2GVN - chains B and F of the 4 polymer chains in the assembly; structure by X-ray diffraction, 1.90 A resolution.

Chain B (and F):
Molecule: L-asparaginase
Source organism: Pectobacterium atrosepticum
Notes: EC 3.5.1.1; chain F of this document is another copy of the same molecule, construct and numbering; everything in this record applies to it too
Amino-acid sequence (327 residues; each row starts with the number of its first residue):
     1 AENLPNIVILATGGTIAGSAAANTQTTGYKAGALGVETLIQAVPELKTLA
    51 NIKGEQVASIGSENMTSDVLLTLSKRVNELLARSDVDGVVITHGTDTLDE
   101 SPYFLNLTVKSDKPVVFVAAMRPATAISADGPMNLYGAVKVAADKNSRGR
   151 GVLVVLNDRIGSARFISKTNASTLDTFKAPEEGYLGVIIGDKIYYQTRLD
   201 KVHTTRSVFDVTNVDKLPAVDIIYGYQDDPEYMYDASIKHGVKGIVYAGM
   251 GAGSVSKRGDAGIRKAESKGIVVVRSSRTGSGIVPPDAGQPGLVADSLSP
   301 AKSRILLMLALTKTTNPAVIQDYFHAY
Not modelled in the structure: 1-2
Residues lining bound ligands: aspartic acid (ASP): Gly14, Thr15, Gly61, Ser62, Glu63, Gly94, Thr95, Asp96, Ala120, Met121, Lys168

Interface between chain B and chain F:
Contacting residue pairs (122; chain B residue first):
  Thr27(B) - Pro285(F)
  Gly28(B) - Pro286(F)
  Gly28(B) - Asp287(F)
  Glu63(B) - Met250(F)
  Glu63(B) - Ser254(F)
  Glu63(B) - Val255(F)
  Glu63(B) - Ser256(F)
  Asn64(B) - Ser256(F)
  Asn64(B) - Lys257(F)  hydrogen bond (side chain-backbone)
  Met65(B) - Gln227(F)
  Thr66(B) - Asp228(F)
  Ser67(B) - Asp228(F)  hydrogen bond (backbone-side chain)
  Leu70(B) - Gln227(F)
  Asp96(B) - Met250(F)
  Asp96(B) - Gly251(F)
  Asp96(B) - Ser254(F)  hydrogen bond
  Asp96(B) - Arg278(F)  hydrogen bond (backbone-side chain)
  Thr97(B) - Gln227(F)  hydrogen bond
  Thr97(B) - Met250(F)
  Thr97(B) - Arg278(F)
  Asp99(B) - Arg278(F)  salt bridge
  Glu100(B) - Tyr226(F)
  Glu100(B) - Gln227(F)
  Glu100(B) - Arg278(F)  salt bridge
  Ser101(B) - Gln227(F)  hydrogen bond
  Lys168(B) - Gly251(F)
  Lys168(B) - Thr279(F)
  Thr169(B) - Thr279(F)
  Thr169(B) - Gly280(F)
  Thr169(B) - Ser281(F)  hydrogen bond (backbone-side chain)
  Asn170(B) - Glu181(F)
  Asn170(B) - Thr279(F)
  Asn170(B) - Ser281(F)  hydrogen bond
  Asn170(B) - Gly282(F)
  Ala171(B) - Gly251(F)
  Ala171(B) - Ala252(F)
  Ala171(B) - Ser277(F)
  Ala171(B) - Thr279(F)  hydrogen bond (backbone-side chain)
  Ala171(B) - Ser281(F)  hydrogen bond (backbone-backbone)
  Ala171(B) - Gly282(F)
  Ala171(B) - Ile283(F)
  Ser172(B) - Ala252(F)
  Ser172(B) - Ile283(F)  hydrogen bond (side chain-backbone)
  Ser172(B) - Pro285(F)
  Glu181(B) - Asn170(F)
  Val220(B) - Tyr226(F)
  Asp221(B) - Tyr226(F)
  Asp221(B) - Pro230(F)
  Asp221(B) - Tyr232(F)  hydrogen bond
  Asp221(B) - Met233(F)
  Ile222(B) - Tyr224(F)  hydrophobic
  Ile222(B) - Tyr226(F)  hydrogen bond (backbone-side chain)
  Ile223(B) - Met233(F)  hydrophobic
  Tyr224(B) - Ile222(F)  hydrophobic
  Tyr224(B) - Tyr224(F)  hydrophobic
  Tyr224(B) - Pro300(F)
  Tyr226(B) - Glu100(F)
  Tyr226(B) - Val220(F)
  Tyr226(B) - Asp221(F)
  Tyr226(B) - Ile222(F)  hydrogen bond (side chain-backbone)
  Tyr226(B) - Arg304(F)
  Gln227(B) - Met65(F)
  Gln227(B) - Leu70(F)
  Gln227(B) - Thr97(F)  hydrogen bond
  Gln227(B) - Glu100(F)
  Gln227(B) - Ser101(F)  hydrogen bond
  Gln227(B) - Arg304(F)  hydrogen bond (backbone-side chain)
  Asp228(B) - Thr66(F)
  Asp228(B) - Ser67(F)  hydrogen bond (side chain-backbone)
  Asp228(B) - Arg304(F)  salt bridge
  Pro230(B) - Asp221(F)
  Tyr232(B) - Asp221(F)  hydrogen bond
  Tyr232(B) - Ala236(F)
  Tyr232(B) - His240(F)
  Tyr232(B) - Val242(F)
  Met233(B) - Asp221(F)
  Met233(B) - Ile223(F)  hydrophobic
  Met233(B) - Met233(F)  hydrophobic
  Met233(B) - Ser237(F)
  Ala236(B) - Tyr232(F)
  Ser237(B) - Met233(F)
  His240(B) - Tyr232(F)
  Val242(B) - Tyr232(F)
  Met250(B) - Glu63(F)
  Met250(B) - Asp96(F)
  Met250(B) - Thr97(F)
  Gly251(B) - Asp96(F)
  Gly251(B) - Lys168(F)
  Gly251(B) - Ala171(F)
  Ala252(B) - Ala171(F)
  Ala252(B) - Ser172(F)
  Ser254(B) - Glu63(F)
  Ser254(B) - Asp96(F)  hydrogen bond
  Val255(B) - Glu63(F)
  Ser256(B) - Glu63(F)
  Ser256(B) - Asn64(F)
  Lys257(B) - Asn64(F)  hydrogen bond (backbone-side chain)
  Arg258(B) - Thr66(F)
  Ser277(B) - Ala171(F)
  Arg278(B) - Asp96(F)  hydrogen bond (side chain-backbone)
  Arg278(B) - Thr97(F)
  Arg278(B) - Asp99(F)  salt bridge
  Arg278(B) - Glu100(F)  salt bridge
  Arg278(B) - Ala301(F)
  Thr279(B) - Lys168(F)
  Thr279(B) - Thr169(F)
  Thr279(B) - Asn170(F)
  Thr279(B) - Ala171(F)  hydrogen bond (side chain-backbone)
  Gly280(B) - Thr169(F)
  Ser281(B) - Thr169(F)  hydrogen bond (side chain-backbone)
  Ser281(B) - Asn170(F)  hydrogen bond
  Ser281(B) - Ala171(F)  hydrogen bond (backbone-backbone)
  Gly282(B) - Asn170(F)
  Ile283(B) - Ala171(F)
  Ile283(B) - Ser172(F)  hydrogen bond (backbone-side chain)
  Pro285(B) - Thr27(F)
  Pro285(B) - Ser172(F)
  Asp287(B) - Gly28(F)
  Ala301(B) - Arg278(F)
  Arg304(B) - Tyr226(F)
  Arg304(B) - Gln227(F)  hydrogen bond (side chain-backbone)
  Arg304(B) - Asp228(F)  salt bridge
Also at the interface, not in a pair above, chain B (57 interface residues in all): Tyr29, Pro286, Pro300, Ile305
Also at the interface, not in a pair above, chain F (58 interface residues in all): Tyr29, Arg258, Val284, Ile305

Summary:
57 residues of chain B and 58 residues of chain F are in contact; the contacts include 28 hydrogen bonds and 6
salt bridges. Polar pairs include Asp99(B)-Arg278(F), Glu100(B)-Arg278(F) and Asp228(B)-Arg304(F). Ligands of
chain B: aspartic acid.
Chain B and chain F are both L-asparaginase (Pectobacterium atrosepticum); the structure, L-asparaginase from
Erwinia carotovora in complex with aspartic acid, was determined by X-ray diffraction, deposited together with
2HLN.
